Entry 5MIV (X-ray diffraction, 3.10 A resolution); this record covers chains A and C.

[Chain A (and C)]
Name: Apoptosis-inducing factor 1, mitochondrial
Source organism: Mus musculus
Notes: EC 1.1.1.-; chain C of this document is another copy of the same molecule, construct and numbering; everything in this record applies to it too
Reference sequence: Q9Z0X1 (AIFM1_MOUSE); residues 78-612 here = UniProt positions 78-612
Amino-acid sequence (535 residues; row label = number of the first residue in the row):
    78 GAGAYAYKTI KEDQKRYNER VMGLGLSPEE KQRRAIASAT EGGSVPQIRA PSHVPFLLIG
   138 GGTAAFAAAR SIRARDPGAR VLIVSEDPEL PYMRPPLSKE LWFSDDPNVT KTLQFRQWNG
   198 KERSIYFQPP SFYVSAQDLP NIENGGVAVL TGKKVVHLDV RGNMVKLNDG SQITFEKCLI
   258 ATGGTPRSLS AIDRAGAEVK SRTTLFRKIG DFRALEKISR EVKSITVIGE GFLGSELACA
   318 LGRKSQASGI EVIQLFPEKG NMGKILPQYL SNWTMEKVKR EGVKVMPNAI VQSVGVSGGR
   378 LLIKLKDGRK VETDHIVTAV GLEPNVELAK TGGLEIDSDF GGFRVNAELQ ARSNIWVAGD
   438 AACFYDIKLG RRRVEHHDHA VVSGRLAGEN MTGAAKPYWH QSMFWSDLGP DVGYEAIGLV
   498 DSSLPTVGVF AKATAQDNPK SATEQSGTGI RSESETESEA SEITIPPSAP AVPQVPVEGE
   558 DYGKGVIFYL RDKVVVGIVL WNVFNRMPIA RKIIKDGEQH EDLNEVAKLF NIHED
Not modelled in the structure: 78-127, 510-538, 544-556, 612 (chain C: 78-127, 510-539, 545-556, 612)
Construct notes: engineered mutation E307 (Gly in Q9Z0X1)
Residues lining bound ligands:
  - FAD (flavin-adenine dinucleotide): I136, G137, G138, G139, T140, A141, A142, V161, S162, E163, D164, R171, P172, L174, S175, K176, K230, K231, V232, A258, T259, G260, G261, F283, R284, L310, E313, N402, L405, A435, G436, D437, E452, H453, H454, D455, A457, M480, F481, W482
  - NAD (nicotinamide-adenine-dinucleotide): S175, R264, L266, G306, E307, G308, F309, L310, G311, E313, P334, E335, K341, A396, V397, G398, L399, E452, H453, F481, W482, S483
UniProt features mapped onto this chain:
  - motif: K445 to R450 (Nuclear localization signal)
  - binding site (FAD): G137 to A141, E163, D164, R171, K176, V232, R284, D437, H453, H454, W482
  - binding site (NAD(+)): W195, E335, K341, G398, E452, H453, W482, E492, N582
  - modified residue: K108 (N6-succinyllysine), S115 (Phosphoserine), S267 (Phosphoserine), S370 (Phosphoserine), K387 (N6-acetyllysine), T520 (Phosphothreonine), S523 (Phosphoserine), S529 (Phosphoserine), K592 (N6-acetyllysine)
  - cross-link: K254 (Glycyl lysine isopeptide (Lys-Gly) (interchain with G-Cter in ubiquitin))
What the authors report for this chain:
  - conformationally variable residues (loop rearrangement, side-chain flip): L332 to E335, K341
  - self-association interface (contacts with another copy of this molecule); pairs are residue here / residue on that copy: E412-R448
  - binding site for NAD: R264, E307, F309, L310, E313, E335, K341, V397, G398, E452, H453, W482
  - mutagenesis - G307E: decreased catalytic activity on NADH
  - mutagenesis - G307E (20-fold): decreased catalytic activity on NADPH

[How chain A and chain C interact]
Pairs across the interface - 23 pairs, chain A then chain C:
  G410(A) - Y442(C)
  G410(A) - I444(C)
  E412(A) - Y442(C)
  E412(A) - R448(C)  salt bridge
  R421(A) - R421(C)
  R421(A) - R448(C)
  N423(A) - A428(C)  hydrogen bond (side chain-backbone)
  E425(A) - R429(C)  salt bridge
  E425(A) - S430(C)  hydrogen bond
  A428(A) - N423(C)  hydrogen bond (backbone-side chain)
  R429(A) - E425(C)  salt bridge
  R429(A) - I444(C)
  R429(A) - P474(C)
  S430(A) - E425(C)  hydrogen bond
  S430(A) - A472(C)
  Y442(A) - G410(C)
  Y442(A) - E412(C)
  I444(A) - G410(C)
  I444(A) - R429(C)
  R448(A) - E412(C)  salt bridge
  R448(A) - R421(C)
  A472(A) - S430(C)
  P474(A) - R429(C)
Other interface residues (no listed pair), chain A (16 interface residues in all): L411, A424, Q427
Other interface residues (no listed pair), chain C (16 interface residues in all): L411, A424, Q427

[Summary]
Chain A and chain C each contribute 16 residues to their interface, with 4 hydrogen bonds and 4 salt bridges.
Polar pairs include E412(A)-R448(C), E425(A)-R429(C) and N423(A)-A428(C). The paper reports a binding site for
NAD at R264(A), E307(A) and F309(A) among others; G307E of chain A reduces catalytic activity on NADH.
Both chains are Apoptosis-inducing factor 1, mitochondrial (Mus musculus). Entry 5MIV (G307E variant of murine
Apoptosis Inducing Factor in complex with NAD+) was determined by X-ray diffraction (same publication as
5MIU).
